3JTD - chains A and C of the 3 polymer chains in the assembly; structure by X-ray diffraction, 2.57 A resolution.

== Chain A ==
Protein: Myosin heavy chain, striated adductor muscle
From: Argopecten irradians
UniProtKB: P24733 (MYS_AEQIR); aligned to UniProt positions 773-835 over residues 774-836 (the alignment contains insertions or deletions, so no single offset holds)
Chain sequence (65 residues; numbered 773 to 837; the number before each row is that of its first residue):
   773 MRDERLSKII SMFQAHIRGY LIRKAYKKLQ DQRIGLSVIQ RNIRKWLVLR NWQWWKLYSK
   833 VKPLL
What the authors report for this chain:
  - conformationally variable residues: Lys796 to Gln804, Trp824 to Trp826

== Chain C ==
Protein: Myosin essential light chain, striated adductor muscle
From: Argopecten irradians
UniProtKB: P07291 (MLE_AEQIR); aligned to UniProt positions 2-156 over residues 1-155 (the alignment contains insertions or deletions, so no single offset holds)
Chain sequence (156 residues; numbered 1 to 156; the number before each row is that of its first residue):
     1 PKLSQDEIDD LKDVFELFAF WDGRDGAVDA FKLGDVCRCL GINPRNEDVF AVGGTHKMGE
    61 KSLPFEEFLP AYEGLMDCEQ GTFADYMEAF KTFDREGQGF ISGAELRHVL TALGERLSDE
   121 DVDEIIKLTD LQEDLEGNVK YEDFVKKVMA GPYPDK
Sequence notes: engineered mutation Ala19 (Asp20 in P07291)
What the authors report for this chain:
  - conformationally variable residues (order/disorder transition, side-chain flip): Asp22 to Gly26

== How chain A and chain C interact ==
Pairs across the interface (57; chain A residue first):
  Arg777(A) - Glu79(C)  salt bridge
  Leu778(A) - Ala89(C)  hydrophobic
  Lys780(A) - Arg45(C)
  Lys780(A) - Glu79(C)  salt bridge
  Ile781(A) - Asp85(C)
  Ile781(A) - Tyr86(C)
  Ile781(A) - Ala89(C)  hydrophobic
  Ser783(A) - Glu115(C)
  Met784(A) - Arg45(C)
  Met784(A) - Glu79(C)
  Met784(A) - Gly81(C)
  Met784(A) - Tyr86(C)
  Phe785(A) - Tyr86(C)  hydrophobic
  Gln786(A) - Leu110(C)  hydrogen bond (side chain-backbone)
  Gln786(A) - Leu113(C)  hydrogen bond (side chain-backbone)
  Gln786(A) - Gly114(C)
  Gln786(A) - Glu115(C)  hydrogen bond (side chain-backbone)
  Gln786(A) - Arg116(C)
  Gln786(A) - Leu117(C)
  Ala787(A) - Asn43(C)
  Ala787(A) - Pro44(C)
  His788(A) - Asn43(C)
  His788(A) - Gln80(C)
  His788(A) - Tyr86(C)  hydrogen bond
  Arg790(A) - Arg38(C)
  Arg790(A) - Asn46(C)
  Arg790(A) - Glu115(C)  hydrogen bond (side chain-backbone)
  Arg790(A) - Arg116(C)
  Arg790(A) - Leu117(C)
  Gly791(A) - Arg38(C)
  Gly791(A) - Asn43(C)
  Tyr792(A) - Ile125(C)  hydrophobic
  Tyr792(A) - Lys147(C)
  Tyr792(A) - Val148(C)
  Tyr792(A) - Gly151(C)
  Tyr792(A) - Pro152(C)
  Leu793(A) - Leu128(C)  hydrophobic
  Ile794(A) - Asp35(C)
  Ile794(A) - Arg38(C)
  Ile794(A) - Cys39(C)  hydrophobic
  Arg795(A) - Arg38(C)  hydrogen bond (side chain-backbone)
  Arg795(A) - Gly41(C)
  Arg795(A) - Ile42(C)
  Arg795(A) - Asn43(C)  hydrogen bond
  Lys796(A) - Tyr153(C)
  Tyr798(A) - Val14(C)
  Tyr798(A) - Leu17(C)  hydrophobic
  Tyr798(A) - Cys39(C)  hydrophobic
  Leu801(A) - Trp21(C)
  Gln802(A) - Leu17(C)
  Gln804(A) - Trp21(C)
  Arg805(A) - Glu16(C)
  Arg805(A) - Leu17(C)
  Arg805(A) - Phe20(C)
  Arg805(A) - Trp21(C)
  Leu808(A) - Trp21(C)  hydrophobic
  Ser809(A) - Phe20(C)
Interface residues without a listed pair, chain A (28 interface residues in all): Ser779, Ile782, Ile789, Lys799
Interface residues without a listed pair, chain C (42 interface residues in all): Phe90, Thr92, Val109, Asp121, Glu124, Thr129, Phe144, Val145, Met149
From the paper, about this interface:
  - pairs named by the authors: Arg805(A)-Phe20(C) (hydrophobic contact)

== In short ==
The interface between chain A and chain C involves 28 residues on one side and 42 on the other; the contacts
include 7 hydrogen bonds and 2 salt bridges. Polar pairs include Arg777(A)-Glu79(C), Lys780(A)-Glu79(C) and
Gln786(A)-Leu110(C). The authors report a hydrophobic contact between Arg805(A) and Phe20(C). From the paper:
conformational variability at Lys796(A), Trp824(A) and Asp22(C).
Chain A is Myosin heavy chain, striated adductor muscle and chain C is Myosin essential light chain, striated
adductor muscle, both from Argopecten irradians; the structure, Calcium-free Scallop Myosin Regulatory Domain
with ELC-D19A Point Mutation, was determined by X-ray diffraction, deposited together with 3JVT.
